PDB entry 3M5A | X-ray diffraction, 1.75 A resolution | chains A and B

[Chain A]
Name: Histone-lysine N-methyltransferase SETD7
From: Homo sapiens
Notes: EC 2.1.1.43
UniProtKB: Q8WTS6 (SETD7_HUMAN); residue numbers follow UniProt; this construct covers 110-366
Amino-acid sequence (261 residues; numbered 106 to 366; the number before each row is that of its first residue):
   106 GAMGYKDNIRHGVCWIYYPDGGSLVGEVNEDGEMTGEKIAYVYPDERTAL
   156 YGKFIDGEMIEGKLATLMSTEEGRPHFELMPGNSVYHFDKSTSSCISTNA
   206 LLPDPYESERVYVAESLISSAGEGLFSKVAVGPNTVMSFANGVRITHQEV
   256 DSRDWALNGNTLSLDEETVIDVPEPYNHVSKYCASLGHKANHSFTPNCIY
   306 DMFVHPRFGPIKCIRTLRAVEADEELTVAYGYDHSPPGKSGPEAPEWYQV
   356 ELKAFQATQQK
Not modelled in the structure: 106-114, 342-345, 365-366
Sequence notes: expression tag (106-109); engineered mutation Ala245 (Tyr in Q8WTS6)
Swiss-Prot annotation at these positions:
  - binding site (S-adenosyl-L-methionine): Ala226 to Glu228, Asn296, His297, Glu356
  - site (Histone H3K4 binding): Asp256, Thr266, Lys317, Tyr335
  - mutagenesis: Glu220 (E220A: Increases near-attack conformations), Glu228 (E228A: Increases near-attack conformations), Lys294 (K294A: Significantly reduces the catalytic activity), His297 (H297A/G: Abolishes methyltransferase activity), Lys317 (K317A: Induces a reduction in methyltransferase activity toward TAF10 but an increased methyltransferase activity for H3 and p53/TP53)
Reported in the primary citation:
  - specificity-determining residues: Tyr305
  - mutagenesis - Y245A: decreased catalytic activity on unmodified lysines
  - catalytic residues: Gly264, Tyr305 (proposed by the authors, not directly observed)
  - mutagenesis - Y305F: increased binding to TAF10-K189
  - mutagenesis - Y305F: decreased binding to TAF10-K189me2
  - mutagenesis - Y305F: unchanged catalytic activity on the unmodified peptide

[Chain B]
Name: TAF10-K189me3 Peptide
Amino-acid sequence (11 residues; row label = number of the first residue in the row):
   185 XSKSKDRKYTL
Not modelled in the structure: 194-195
Modified residues: ACE (acetyl group) at position 185; Lys189 (n-trimethyllysine; M3L)

[Chain A / chain B interface]
Pairs across the interface - 33 pairs, chain A then chain B:
  His252(A) with Arg191(B), hydrogen bond
  Val255(A) with Lys187(B)
  Asp256(A) with Ser186(B), hydrogen bond; Lys187(B), hydrogen bond (side chain-backbone); Arg191(B), salt bridge
  Arg258(A) with Lys187(B), hydrogen bond (backbone-side chain)
  Trp260(A) with Lys187(B)
  Asn263(A) with Lys187(B)
  Gly264(A) with Lys189(B)
  Asn265(A) with Lys189(B)
  Thr266(A) with Lys187(B), hydrogen bond (side chain-backbone); Ser188(B); Lys189(B), hydrogen bond (backbone-backbone)
  Leu267(A) with Lys189(B); Asp190(B)
  Ser268(A) with Ser188(B); Lys189(B), hydrogen bond (backbone-backbone); Arg191(B)
  Glu271(A) with Arg191(B), salt bridge; Lys192(B)
  His293(A) with Lys189(B)
  Ala295(A) with Lys189(B)
  Tyr305(A) with Lys189(B); Asp190(B)
  Lys317(A) with Asp190(B), salt bridge
  Tyr335(A) with Lys189(B); Asp190(B), hydrogen bond (backbone-backbone)
  Gly336(A) with Asp190(B); Tyr193(B)
  Tyr337(A) with Ser188(B); Lys189(B)
  Asp338(A) with Tyr193(B)
  Glu348(A) with ACE_185(B)
Interface residues without a listed pair, chain A (23 interface residues in all): Asp259, Val274

[In short]
The interface between chain A and chain B involves 23 residues on one side and 9 on the other; the contacts
include 8 hydrogen bonds and 3 salt bridges. Polar contacts include Asp256(A)-Arg191(B), Glu271(A)-Arg191(B)
and Lys317(A)-Asp190(B). The paper reports catalytic residues Gly264(A) and Tyr305(A); Y245A of chain A
reduces catalytic activity on unmodified lysines.
Here chain A is Histone-lysine N-methyltransferase SETD7 (Homo sapiens) and chain B is TAF10-K189me3 Peptide.
Entry 3M5A (SET7/9 Y245A in complex with TAF10-K189me3 peptide and AdoHcy) was determined by X-ray diffraction
(same publication as 3M53, 3M54, 3M55, 3M56, 3M57, 3M58 and 3M59).
